PDB entry 7R7K | X-ray diffraction, 1.83 A resolution | chain A

# Chain A
Protein: ALK tyrosine kinase receptor
Organism: Homo sapiens
Notes: EC 2.7.10.1
Reference sequence: Q9UM73 (ALK_HUMAN); numbering as in UniProt (aligned over 1093-1411)
Chain sequence (327 residues; row label = number of the first residue in the row):
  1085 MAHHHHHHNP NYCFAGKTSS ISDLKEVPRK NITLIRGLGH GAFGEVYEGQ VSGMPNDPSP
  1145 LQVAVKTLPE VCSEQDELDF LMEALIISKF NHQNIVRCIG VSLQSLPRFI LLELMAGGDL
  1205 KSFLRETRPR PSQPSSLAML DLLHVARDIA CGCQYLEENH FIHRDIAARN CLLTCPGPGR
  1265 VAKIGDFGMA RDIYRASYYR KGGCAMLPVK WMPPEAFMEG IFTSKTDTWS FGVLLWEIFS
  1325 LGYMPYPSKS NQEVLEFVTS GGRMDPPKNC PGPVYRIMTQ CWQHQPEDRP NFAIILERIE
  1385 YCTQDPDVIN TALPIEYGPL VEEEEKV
Unresolved in the structure: 1085-1093, 1125-1127, 1136-1143, 1280-1285, 1401-1411
Sequence notes: expression tag (1085-1092)
Residues lining bound ligands: 25J (4-(6-amino-5-{(1R)-1-[5-fluoro-2-(2H-1,2,3-triazol-2-yl)phenyl]ethoxy}pyridin-3-yl)-2,3-dihydro-1H-isoindol-1-one): Leu-1122, Gly-1123, His-1124, Val-1130, Ala-1148, Lys-1150, Val-1180, Leu-1196, Glu-1197, Leu-1198, Met-1199, Ala-1200, Gly-1202, Asp-1203, Arg-1253, Asn-1254, Cys-1255, Leu-1256, Gly-1269, Asp-1270
UniProt features mapped onto this chain:
  - active site: Asp-1249 (Proton acceptor)
  - binding site (ATP): His-1124, Lys-1150, Glu-1197 to Met-1199, Asp-1270
  - modified residue (Phosphotyrosine): Tyr-1096, Tyr-1131, Tyr-1278
  - natural variant: Gly-1128 (G1128A: In NBLST3), Thr-1151 (T1151M: In NBLST3), Met-1166 (M1166R: In NBLST3), Ile-1171 (I1171N: In NBLST3), Phe-1174 (F1174C: In NBLST3; F1174I: In NBLST3; F1174L: In NBLST3; F1174V: In NBLST3), Arg-1192 (R1192P: In NBLST3), Ala-1234 (A1234T: In NBLST3), Phe-1245 (F1245C: In NBLST3; F1245V: In NBLST3), Ile-1250 (I1250T: In NBLST3), Arg-1275 (R1275L: Observed in neuroblastoma; R1275Q: In NBLST3), Tyr-1278 (Y1278S: In NBLST3)
Reported in the primary citation:
  - binding site for 25J: Gly-1202
  - mutagenesis - I1171N (43-fold), G1202R (88-fold): decreased binding to lorlatinib
  - mutagenesis - G1202R: unchanged binding to 25J
  - mutagenesis - L1198F: unchanged binding to 25J (from molecular simulation)
  - mutagenesis - I1171N: increased catalytic activity (citing earlier work)

# Summary
Ligands of chain A: compound 25J. Curated annotation (UniProt) lists active-site residue Asp-1249 and 6
ATP-binding residues. The paper reports a binding site for 25J at Gly-1202; I1171N and G1202R reduce binding
to lorlatinib.
Chain A is ALK tyrosine kinase receptor (Homo sapiens); the structure, Structure of Human Anaplastic Lymphoma
Kinase Domain in complex with
(4-[6-amino-5-[(1R)-1-[5-fluoro-2-(triazol-2-yl)phenyl]ethoxy]-3-pyridyl]isoindolin-1-one), was determined by
X-ray diffraction (same publication as 7R7R).
